8K8U - chains A and F of the 5 polymer chains in the assembly; structure by electron microscopy, 3.05 A resolution.

Chain A:
Molecule: DNA polymerase F8
Organism: Monkeypox virus
Amino-acid sequence (1006 residues; numbered 1 to 1006; the number before each row is that of its first residue):
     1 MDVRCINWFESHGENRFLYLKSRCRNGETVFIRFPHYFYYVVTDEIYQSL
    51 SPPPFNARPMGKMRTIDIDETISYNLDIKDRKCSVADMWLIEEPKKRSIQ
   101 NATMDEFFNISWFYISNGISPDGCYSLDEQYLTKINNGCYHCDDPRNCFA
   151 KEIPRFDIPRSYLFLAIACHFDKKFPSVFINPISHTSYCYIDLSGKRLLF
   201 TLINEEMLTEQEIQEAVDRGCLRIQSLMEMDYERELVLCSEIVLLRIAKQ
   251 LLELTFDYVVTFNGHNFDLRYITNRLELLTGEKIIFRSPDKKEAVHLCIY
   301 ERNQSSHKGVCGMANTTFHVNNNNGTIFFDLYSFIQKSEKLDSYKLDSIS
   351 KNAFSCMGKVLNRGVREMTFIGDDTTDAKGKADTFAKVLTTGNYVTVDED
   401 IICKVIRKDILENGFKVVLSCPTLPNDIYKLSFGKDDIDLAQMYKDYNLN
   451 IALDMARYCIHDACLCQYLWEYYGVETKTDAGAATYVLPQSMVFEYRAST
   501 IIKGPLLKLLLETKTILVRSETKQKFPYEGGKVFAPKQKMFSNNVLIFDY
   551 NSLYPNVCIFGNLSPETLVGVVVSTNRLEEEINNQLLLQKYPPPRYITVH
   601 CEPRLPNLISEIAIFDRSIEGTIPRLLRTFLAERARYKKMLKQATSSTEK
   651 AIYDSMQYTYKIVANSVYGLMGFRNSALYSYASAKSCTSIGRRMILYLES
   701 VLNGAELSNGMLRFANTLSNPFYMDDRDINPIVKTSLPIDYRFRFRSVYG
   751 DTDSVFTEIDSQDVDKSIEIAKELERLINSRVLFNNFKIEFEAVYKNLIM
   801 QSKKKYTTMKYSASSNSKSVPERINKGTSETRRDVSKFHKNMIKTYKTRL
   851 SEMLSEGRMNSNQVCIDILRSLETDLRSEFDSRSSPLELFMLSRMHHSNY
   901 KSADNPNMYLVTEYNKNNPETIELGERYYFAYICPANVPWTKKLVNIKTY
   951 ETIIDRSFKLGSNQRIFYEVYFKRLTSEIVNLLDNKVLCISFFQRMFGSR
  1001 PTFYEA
Disordered / not traced: 1005-1006
Bound ions: Mg2+ site 1: Asp549, Tyr550, Asp753 (together with CTP); Mg2+ site 2 near Asp549 (its only coordinating residue here)
Small-molecule neighbours: CTP (cytidine-5'-triphosphate): Asp549, Tyr550, Asn551, Ser552, Leu553, Tyr554, Arg634, Lys661, Ile662, Asn665, Asp753

Chain F:
Molecule: 16-nt DNA strand
Sequence (16 nucleotides; row label = number of the first residue in the row; numbering starts at 0):
     0 TAAGGTAGGGGAGGAT
Disordered / not traced: 0

Chain A / chain F interface:
Residue-residue contacts (36; chain A residue first):
  Phe108(A) - DA1(F)  phosphate contact
  Gln304(A) - DA2(F)  sugar contact
  Ser305(A) - DA1(F)  base contact
  His307(A) - DA2(F)  sugar contact
  His307(A) - DG4(F)  salt bridge to the phosphate
  Tyr496(A) - DA1(F)  hydrogen bond to the phosphate
  Tyr496(A) - DA2(F)  phosphate contact
  Arg497(A) - DA2(F)  hydrogen bond to the phosphate
  Arg497(A) - DG3(F)  phosphate contact
  Ala498(A) - DG3(F)  phosphate contact
  Ser499(A) - DA2(F)  phosphate contact
  Ser499(A) - DG3(F)  hydrogen bond to the phosphate
  Thr500(A) - DA2(F)  hydrogen bond to the phosphate
  Lys525(A) - DT5(F)  salt bridge to the phosphate
  Tyr528(A) - DG4(F)  phosphate contact
  Tyr528(A) - DT5(F)  sugar contact
  Glu529(A) - DA6(F)  phosphate contact
  Gly530(A) - DT5(F)  hydrogen bond to the phosphate
  Gly530(A) - DA6(F)  hydrogen bond to the phosphate
  Asn665(A) - DG3(F)  hydrogen bond to the base
  Ser666(A) - DG3(F)  base contact
  Gly669(A) - DG3(F)  sugar contact
  Gly669(A) - DG4(F)  sugar contact
  Gly672(A) - DG4(F)  sugar contact
  Phe673(A) - DA2(F)  base contact
  Phe673(A) - DG3(F)  phosphate contact
  Phe673(A) - DG4(F)  phosphate contact
  Asn675(A) - DA2(F)  base contact
  Ser802(A) - DG8(F)  sugar contact
  Lys803(A) - DG7(F)  salt bridge to the phosphate
  Lys805(A) - DG8(F)  phosphate contact
  Asn946(A) - DG12(F)  phosphate contact
  Ile947(A) - DG12(F)  hydrogen bond to the phosphate
  Lys948(A) - DG12(F)  hydrogen bond to the phosphate
  Val970(A) - DA11(F)  phosphate contact
  Arg974(A) - DA11(F)  salt bridge to the phosphate
Other interface residues (no listed pair), chain A (36 interface residues in all): Gly531, Val533, Ile662, Tyr668, Leu670, Lys804, Arg832, Val945, Ser977
Other interface residues (no listed pair), chain F (12 interface residues in all): DG9, DG10

Overview:
The interface between chain A and chain F involves 36 residues on one side and 12 on the other, with 9
hydrogen bonds and 4 salt bridges. Polar pairs include Asn665(A)-DG3(F), Tyr496(A)-DA1(F) and
Arg497(A)-DA2(F). Chain A binds CTP.
Here chain A is DNA polymerase F8 (Monkeypox virus) and chain F is a 16-nt DNA strand. Entry 8K8U (F8-A22-E4
complex of MPXV in complex with DNA and dCTP) was determined by electron microscopy together with 8K8S from
the same study.
